Entry 6J9E (electron microscopy, 3.41 A resolution); this record covers chains C and D of the 10 polymer chains in the assembly.

Chain C:
Molecule: DNA-directed RNA polymerase subunit beta
From: Xanthomonas oryzae pv. oryzae PXO99A
Notes: EC 2.7.7.6
UniProtKB: B2SQQ1 (RPOB_XANOP); numbering as in UniProt (aligned over 1-1383)
Sequence (1383 residues; each row starts with the number of its first residue):
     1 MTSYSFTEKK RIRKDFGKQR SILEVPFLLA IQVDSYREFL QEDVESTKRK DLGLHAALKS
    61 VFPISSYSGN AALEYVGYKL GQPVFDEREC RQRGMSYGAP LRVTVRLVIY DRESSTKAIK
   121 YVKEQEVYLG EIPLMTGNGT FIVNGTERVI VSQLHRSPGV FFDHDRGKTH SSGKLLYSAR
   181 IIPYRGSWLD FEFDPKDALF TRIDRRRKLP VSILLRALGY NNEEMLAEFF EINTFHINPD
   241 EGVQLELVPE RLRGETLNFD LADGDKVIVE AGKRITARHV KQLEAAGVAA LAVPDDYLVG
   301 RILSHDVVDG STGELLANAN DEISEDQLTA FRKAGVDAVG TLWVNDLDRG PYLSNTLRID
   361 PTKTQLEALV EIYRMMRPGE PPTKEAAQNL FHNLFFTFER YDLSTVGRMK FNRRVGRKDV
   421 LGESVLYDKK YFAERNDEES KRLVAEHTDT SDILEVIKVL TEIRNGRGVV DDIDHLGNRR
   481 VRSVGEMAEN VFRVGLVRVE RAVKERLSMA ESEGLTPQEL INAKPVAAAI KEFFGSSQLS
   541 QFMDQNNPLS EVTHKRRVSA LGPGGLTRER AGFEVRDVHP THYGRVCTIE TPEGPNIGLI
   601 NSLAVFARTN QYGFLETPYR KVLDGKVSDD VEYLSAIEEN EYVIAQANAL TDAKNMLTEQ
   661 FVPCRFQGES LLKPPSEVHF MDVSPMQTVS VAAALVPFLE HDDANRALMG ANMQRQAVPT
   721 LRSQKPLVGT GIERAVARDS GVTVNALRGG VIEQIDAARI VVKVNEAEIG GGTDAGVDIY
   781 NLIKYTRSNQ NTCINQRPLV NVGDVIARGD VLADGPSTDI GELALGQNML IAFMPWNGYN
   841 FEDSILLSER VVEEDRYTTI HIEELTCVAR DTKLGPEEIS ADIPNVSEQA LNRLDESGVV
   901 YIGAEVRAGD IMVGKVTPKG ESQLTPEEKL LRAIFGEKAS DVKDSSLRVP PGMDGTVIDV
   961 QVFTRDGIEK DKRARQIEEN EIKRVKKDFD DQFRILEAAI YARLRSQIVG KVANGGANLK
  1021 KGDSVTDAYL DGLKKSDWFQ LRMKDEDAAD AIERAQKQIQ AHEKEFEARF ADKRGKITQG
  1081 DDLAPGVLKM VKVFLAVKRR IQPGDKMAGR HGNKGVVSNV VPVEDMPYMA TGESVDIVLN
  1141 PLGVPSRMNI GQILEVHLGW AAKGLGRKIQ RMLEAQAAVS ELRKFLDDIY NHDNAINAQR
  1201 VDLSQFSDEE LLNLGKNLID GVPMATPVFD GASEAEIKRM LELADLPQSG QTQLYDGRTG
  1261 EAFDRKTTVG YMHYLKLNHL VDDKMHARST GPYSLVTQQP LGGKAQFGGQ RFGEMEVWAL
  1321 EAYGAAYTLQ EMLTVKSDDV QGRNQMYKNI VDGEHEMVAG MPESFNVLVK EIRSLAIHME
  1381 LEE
Not modelled in the structure: 1-2, 44-48, 238-242, 256-276, 511-514, 770-774, 921-924, 951-952, 1011-1051, 1194-1198, 1383

Chain D:
Molecule: DNA-directed RNA polymerase subunit beta'
From: Xanthomonas oryzae pv. oryzae PXO99A
Notes: EC 2.7.7.6
UniProtKB: B2SQQ2 (RPOC_XANOP); numbering as in UniProt (aligned over 1-1405)
Sequence (1405 residues; row label = number of the first residue in the row):
     1 MKDLLNLFNQ QRQTLDFDAI KIALASPDLI RSWSYGEVKK PETINYRTFK PERDGLFCAA
    61 IFGPIKDYEC LCGKYKRMKH RGVVCEKCGT EVTLAKVRRE RMGHIDLASP VAHIWFLKSL
   121 PSRIGLMLDM TLRDIERVLY FEAYVVTEPG LTPLERRQLL TEEQYLTARQ EYNDDFDAAM
   181 GAEAVYELLR TIDLQSEMTR LREEIASTGS ETKLKRLTKR IKLIEAFLES GNRPEWMVMT
   241 VLPVLPPDLR PLVPLDGGRF ATSDLNDLYR RVINRNNRLR RLLELNAPDI IVRNEKRMLQ
   301 ESVDALLDNG RRGRAITGTN KRPLKSLADM IKGKQGRFRQ NLLGKRVDYS GRSVITVGPY
   361 LKLHQCGLPK KMALELFKPF VFAKLQRRGL ATTIKAAKKL VEREEAEVWD ILEEVIREHP
   421 VLLNRAPTLH RLGIQAFEPV LIEGKAIQLH PLVCTAFNAD FDGDQMAVHV PLSLEAQLEA
   481 RALMMSTNNI LSPANGEPII VPSQDVVLGL YYMSRALENK KGEGMVFANT SEVKRAYDNR
   541 VVELHAKVKV RITQVDVDAV DGKRTSGTSI VDTTVGRALL SEILPEGLPF QLANTEMTKK
   601 NISRLINSSY RLLGLKDTVV FADKLMYTGY AYATRAGVSI GIDDMLIPDE KKGILTEAEA
   661 EVLEIQEQYQ SGLVTAGERY NKVVDIWSRT SERIAKAMMD TIGTEKVENA KGETIDQKSM
   721 NSLYIMADSG ARGSQAQIRQ LAGMRGLMAR PDGSIIETPI KANFREGLNV QEYFNSTHGA
   781 RKGLADTALK TANSGYLTRR LVDVAQDVVI TEIDCGTTEG LIMTPIVEGG DVVEPLKERV
   841 LGRVVAEDVY LPGNDEEPIV TRNTLLDEAW VAKLEDASVQ SVKVRSTISC ESSFGVCARC
   901 YGRDLARGHQ VNIGEAVGVI AAQSIGEPGT QLTMRTFHIG GAASRAAAVD NITVKTTGSV
   961 KFNNLKSVAH ASGSLVAVSR SGELSVLDGH GRERERYKLP YGATITAKDG DAVKAGQSVA
  1021 NWDPHNHPIV SEVAGFIRFI DFVDGVTVIE KTDELTGLAS REITDPKRRG AHAKELRPIV
  1081 RIVDGKGNDL TIPNTDLPAQ YLLPPRSIVN LQDGAAVGVG DVVAKIPQEA SKTRDITGGL
  1141 PRVADLFEAR KPKDPAILAE RSGIISFGKD TKGKQRLIIK DTDGSEHEEL IPKYRQIIVF
  1201 EGEHVTKGET VVDGEPSPQD ILRLLGVEPL AAYLVKEIQD VYRLQGVKIN DKHIEVITRQ
  1261 MLRKVEIVDQ GNSKFLNGEQ VERQRVIEEN ARLVKRNELP AKYDPVLLGI TKASLATESF
  1321 ISAASFQETT RVLTEAAVRG TRDNLRGLKE NVIVGRLIPA GTGLAYHAGR RKASGLTDSE
  1381 METLSGKPAG AEPVAALADA GADEE
Not modelled in the structure: 148-155, 317-320, 559-563, 850-859, 934-949, 967-976, 1008-1011, 1025-1138, 1372-1405
Metal / ion sites: Zn2+ site 1: Cys72, Cys85; Mg2+: Asp462 (shared with 1 residue of chain I); Zn2+ site 2: Cys815, Cys890, Cys900
Curated features (UniProtKB/Swiss-Prot):
  - binding site (Zn(2+)): Cys70, Cys72, Cys85, Cys88, Cys815, Cys890, Cys897, Cys900
  - binding site (Mg(2+)): Asp460, Asp462, Asp464
What the authors report for this chain:
  - binding site for the 20-nt RNA strand: Met1

Chain C / chain D interface:
Contacting residue pairs (277):
  Phe573(C) with Ala785(D), hydrophobic
  Arg576(C) with Arg781(D), hydrogen bond (backbone-side chain)
  Val578(C) with His778(D), hydrogen bond (backbone-side chain)
  His579(C) with Phe774(D)
  Pro580(C) with Phe774(D), hydrophobic
  Tyr583(C) with Val770(D); Phe774(D), hydrophobic
  Thr588(C) with Phe774(D); Thr777(D), hydrogen bond (backbone-side chain); Arg781(D), hydrogen bond (backbone-side chain)
  Ile589(C) with Tyr773(D), hydrophobic; Thr777(D)
  Thr591(C) with Arg781(D), hydrogen bond
  Glu593(C) with Leu784(D)
  Ile597(C) with Arg781(D)
  Gly598(C) with Arg781(D)
  Gln646(C) with Gln771(D)
  Pro663(C) with Gln771(D), hydrogen bond (backbone-side chain)
  Glu669(C) with Arg750(D)
  Ser670(C) with Thr758(D)
  Leu699(C) with Tyr773(D), hydrogen bond (backbone-side chain)
  Glu700(C) with Gly767(D); Leu768(D)
  His701(C) with Phe764(D), hydrogen bond (side chain-backbone); Arg765(D), hydrogen bond (side chain-backbone); Glu766(D), hydrogen bond (side chain-backbone); Gly767(D)
  Asp702(C) with Phe764(D); Tyr773(D)
  Asp703(C) with Phe764(D); Tyr773(D)
  Ala704(C) with Ser776(D); Thr777(D); Ala780(D), hydrophobic
  Asn705(C) with Ala780(D); Leu784(D)
  Ala707(C) with Tyr773(D)
  Phe833(C) with Val638(D); Ser639(D), hydrogen bond (backbone-side chain)
  Met834(C) with Val638(D)
  Pro835(C) with Ala633(D); Thr634(D); Val638(D)
  Trp836(C) with Thr634(D)
  Asn837(C) with Pro359(D); Thr634(D), hydrogen bond (backbone-side chain)
  Gly838(C) with Val357(D); Tyr630(D)
  Tyr839(C) with Val357(D); Pro359(D)
  Asn840(C) with Asp505(D)
  Phe841(C) with Val357(D), hydrophobic; Pro451(D); Cys454(D), hydrophobic; Phe461(D), hydrophobic; Ser503(D); Gln504(D); Asp505(D); Tyr630(D)
  Glu842(C) with Ala459(D); Asp460(D); Phe461(D); Gln504(D)
  Asp843(C) with Phe461(D)
  Ser844(C) with Val357(D); Phe461(D)
  Arg870(C) with Asp256(D), salt bridge
  Lys873(C) with Phe49(D)
  Gly1104(C) with Val354(D); Thr356(D)
  Val1116(C) with Ile355(D); Thr356(D); Phe461(D); Asp462(D); Gly463(D)
  Val1117(C) with Thr356(D)
  Ser1118(C) with Val357(D)
  Asn1140(C) with Asp505(D)
  Pro1141(C) with Val638(D); Met726(D)
  Leu1142(C) with Gln504(D); Asp505(D); Leu508(D), hydrophobic; Met726(D), hydrophobic
  Val1144(C) with Ile640(D), hydrophobic
  Pro1145(C) with Leu723(D), hydrophobic; Met726(D), hydrophobic; Gln737(D)
  Met1148(C) with Gln737(D)
  Ile1150(C) with Met645(D), hydrophobic; Phe764(D); Arg765(D)
  Leu1154(C) with Ile642(D), hydrophobic
  His1157(C) with Ile642(D)
  Phe1229(C) with Leu768(D); Val770(D), hydrophobic; Tyr773(D), hydrophobic
  Glu1234(C) with Ile642(D)
  Gln1251(C) with Gly641(D)
  Asp1256(C) with Arg635(D), salt bridge
  Thr1259(C) with Arg635(D)
  Phe1263(C) with Thr634(D); Arg635(D)
  Asp1264(C) with Tyr512(D), hydrogen bond; Arg635(D); Ala636(D)
  Arg1265(C) with Tyr512(D); Ala636(D); Gly637(D); Met720(D); Ser722(D); Ile725(D)
  Thr1267(C) with Ser639(D)
  Thr1268(C) with Ser639(D), hydrogen bond (backbone-side chain); Ile640(D); Gly641(D)
  Val1281(C) with Val354(D), hydrophobic; Lys445(D)
  Lys1284(C) with Arg352(D); Val354(D); Gln465(D)
  Met1285(C) with Arg352(D); Ser353(D); Lys445(D)
  His1286(C) with Gly351(D); Arg352(D), hydrogen bond (backbone-backbone)
  Ala1287(C) with Ser350(D); Gly351(D); Met372(D), hydrophobic; Glu375(D)
  Arg1288(C) with Asp348(D); Tyr349(D), hydrogen bond (backbone-backbone); Ser350(D), hydrogen bond (backbone-backbone); Glu375(D); Leu376(D)
  Ser1289(C) with Asp348(D); Tyr349(D); Glu375(D); Pro379(D)
  Thr1290(C) with Tyr349(D)
  Tyr1293(C) with Asp348(D), hydrogen bond
  Leu1295(C) with Arg99(D)
  Val1296(C) with Arg99(D), hydrogen bond (backbone-side chain); Leu249(D); Pro251(D), hydrophobic; Arg337(D)
  Thr1297(C) with Arg99(D); Asn341(D)
  Gln1299(C) with Asn341(D), hydrogen bond (side chain-backbone); Lys345(D); Arg346(D)
  Pro1300(C) with Arg346(D)
  Leu1301(C) with Arg346(D)
  Gly1302(C) with Arg346(D)
  Gly1309(C) with Arg346(D), hydrogen bond (backbone-side chain); Val347(D)
  Gln1310(C) with Arg346(D); Val347(D), hydrogen bond (backbone-backbone); Ser350(D), hydrogen bond (backbone-side chain); Gly351(D); Arg352(D)
  Arg1311(C) with Arg339(D), hydrogen bond (side chain-backbone); Gln340(D), hydrogen bond (side chain-backbone); Gly344(D), hydrogen bond (side chain-backbone); Lys345(D); Arg346(D)
  Phe1312(C) with Gly344(D); Lys345(D), hydrogen bond (backbone-backbone); Val347(D), hydrophobic
  Glu1314(C) with Leu343(D)
  Met1315(C) with Thr428(D)
  Glu1316(C) with Thr428(D); Ile434(D)
  Trp1318(C) with Arg799(D); Val802(D); Val919(D); Gln923(D)
  Ala1319(C) with Thr428(D); Gln923(D)
  Leu1320(C) with Ile434(D), hydrophobic; Met484(D), hydrophobic
  Glu1321(C) with Ala916(D)
  Ala1322(C) with Arg431(D); Glu915(D); Ile920(D); Gln923(D)
  Tyr1323(C) with Arg431(D), hydrogen bond (side chain-backbone); Leu432(D); Ile434(D), hydrogen bond (side chain-backbone); Leu483(D); Met484(D), hydrophobic
  Gly1324(C) with Ala1360(D)
  Ala1325(C) with Met484(D), hydrophobic
  Ala1326(C) with Leu1357(D); Ile1358(D); Thr1362(D), hydrogen bond (backbone-side chain); Gly1363(D)
  Tyr1327(C) with Glu475(D); Leu1357(D), hydrophobic; Thr1362(D)
  Thr1328(C) with Ala476(D); Glu479(D); Met484(D)
  Leu1329(C) with Ile1358(D), hydrophobic
  Gln1330(C) with Leu1357(D)
  Met1332(C) with Val347(D)
  Leu1333(C) with Lys345(D), hydrogen bond (backbone-side chain); Val1352(D)
  Lys1336(C) with Asp348(D); Tyr349(D); Val470(D); Leu472(D)
  Ser1337(C) with Lys345(D); Arg346(D)
  Asp1338(C) with Lys345(D)
  Gln1341(C) with Asn9(D); Gln10(D); Gln11(D), hydrogen bond (side chain-backbone)
  Met1346(C) with Leu472(D), hydrophobic
  Tyr1347(C) with Tyr349(D); Pro379(D), hydrophobic; Phe382(D)
  Ile1350(C) with Pro379(D), hydrophobic; Phe380(D), hydrophobic; Ala383(D); Leu472(D), hydrophobic
  Val1351(C) with Ala383(D), hydrophobic
  Asp1352(C) with Arg387(D), hydrogen bond (backbone-side chain)
  His1355(C) with Leu474(D)
  Pro1362(C) with Lys345(D); Val1354(D)
  Ser1364(C) with Asn341(D); Leu342(D)
  Phe1365(C) with Ile20(D), hydrophobic; Leu342(D); Ile1353(D)
  Val1367(C) with Arg99(D); Leu249(D), hydrophobic
  Leu1368(C) with Ile331(D), hydrophobic; Leu342(D), hydrophobic
  Lys1370(C) with Glu100(D), hydrogen bond (side chain-backbone); Met102(D); Leu245(D); Leu249(D)
  Glu1371(C) with Leu245(D); Met330(D); Ile331(D); Arg337(D), salt bridge
  Arg1373(C) with Trp33(D); Pro243(D)
  Ser1374(C) with Pro243(D); Leu245(D); Leu327(D)
  Leu1375(C) with His113(D); Trp115(D), hydrophobic; Leu307(D), hydrophobic
  Ala1376(C) with Ala25(D); Ile30(D), hydrophobic; Met239(D), hydrophobic
  Ile1377(C) with Ile22(D), hydrophobic; Ala23(D); Trp33(D)
  His1378(C) with Ile22(D); Ala23(D), hydrogen bond (backbone-backbone); Leu24(D); Trp33(D)
  Met1379(C) with Ile20(D), hydrophobic; Lys21(D)
  Glu1380(C) with Ile20(D); Lys21(D), hydrogen bond (backbone-backbone)
  Leu1381(C) with Phe17(D), hydrophobic; Ala19(D); Ile20(D), hydrophobic
  Glu1382(C) with Phe17(D); Ala19(D), hydrogen bond (backbone-backbone); Lys21(D); Arg1342(D), salt bridge
Other interface residues (no listed pair), chain C (152 interface residues in all): Asp577, His582, Asn601, Asn648, Cys664, Pro685, Thr688, Leu708, Pro1085, Pro1103, Lys1106, Lys1114, Gly1115, Ser1146, Arg1147, Ile1153, Glu1261, Lys1266, Gln1298, Gly1303, Gly1313, Thr1334, Gly1353, Gly1360, Met1361, Glu1363
Other interface residues (no listed pair), chain D (166 interface residues in all): Arg12, Leu15, Asp18, Leu29, Val244, Asp248, Gly257, Phe338, Pro369, Lys378, Leu422, Asn424, Ala426, Pro427, Leu429, His430, Ala446, Ala467, His469, Asn489, Asn721, Gly733, Leu741, Arg745, Asn769, Leu789, Phe1320, Ala1337, Lys1349, Gly1355

In short:
Chain C and chain D form an interface of 152 and 166 residues respectively; the contacts include 37 hydrogen
bonds and 4 salt bridges. Polar contacts include Arg870(C)-Asp256(D), Asp1256(C)-Arg635(D) and
Glu1371(C)-Arg337(D). From the paper: a binding site for the 20-nt RNA strand at Met1(D).
Chain C is DNA-directed RNA polymerase subunit beta and chain D is DNA-directed RNA polymerase subunit beta',
both from Xanthomonas oryzae pv. oryzae PXO99A; the structure, Cryo-EM structure of Xanthomonos oryzae
transcription elongation complex with NusA and the bacteriophage protein P7, was determined by electron
microscopy, deposited together with 6J9F.
